PDB entry 1N5Y | X-ray diffraction, 3.10 A resolution | chains B and H of the 6 polymer chains in the assembly

Chain B:
Molecule: Reverse transcriptase
Organism: Human immunodeficiency virus 1
Notes: EC 2.7.7.49
UniProtKB: P03366 (POL_HV1B1); residues 1-430 here correspond to UniProt positions 168-597 (UniProt number = residue number + 167)
Chain sequence (430 residues; row label = number of the first residue in the row):
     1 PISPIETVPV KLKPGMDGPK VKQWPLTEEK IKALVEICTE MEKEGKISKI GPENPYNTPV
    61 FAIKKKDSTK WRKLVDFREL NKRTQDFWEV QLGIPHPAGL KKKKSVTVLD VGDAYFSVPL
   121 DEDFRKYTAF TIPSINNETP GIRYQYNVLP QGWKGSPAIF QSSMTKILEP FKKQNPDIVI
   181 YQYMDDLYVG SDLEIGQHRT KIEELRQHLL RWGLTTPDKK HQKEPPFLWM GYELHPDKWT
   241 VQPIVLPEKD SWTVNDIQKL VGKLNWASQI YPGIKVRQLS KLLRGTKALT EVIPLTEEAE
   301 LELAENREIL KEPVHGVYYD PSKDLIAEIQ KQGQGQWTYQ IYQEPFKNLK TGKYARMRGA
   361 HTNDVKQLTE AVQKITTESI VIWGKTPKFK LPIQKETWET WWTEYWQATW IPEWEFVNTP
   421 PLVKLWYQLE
Unresolved in the structure: 430
Differences from the reference sequence: engineered mutation S280 (Cys447 in P03366)

Chain H:
Molecule: monoclonal antibody (heavy chain)
Organism: Mus musculus
Notes: fragment: fab 28; antibody fragment or engineered binder
Chain sequence (225 residues; row label = number of the first residue in the row):
     1 QITLKESGPG IVQPSQPFRL TCTFSGFSLS TSGIGVTWIR QPSGKGLEWL ATIWWDDDNR
    61 YNPSLKSRLT VSKDTSNNQA FLNMMTVETA DTAIYYCAQS AITSVTDSAM DHWGQGTSVT
   121 VSSAKTTPPS VYPLAPGSAA QTNSMVTLGC LVKGYFPEPV TVTWNSGSLS SGVHTFPAVL
   181 QSDLYTLSSS VTVPSSTWPS ETVTCNVAHP ASSTKVDKKI VPADC
Disulfide bonds: C22-C97, C150-C205

How chain B and chain H interact:
Contacting residue pairs (17; chain B residue first):
  R199(B) - S32(H)  hydrogen bond
  Q222(B) - R60(H)  hydrogen bond
  K223(B) - W54(H)
  K223(B) - W55(H)
  K223(B) - D56(H)  salt bridge
  K223(B) - D58(H)
  K223(B) - R60(H)
  P225(B) - V105(H)
  P226(B) - V105(H)
  F227(B) - I102(H)  hydrophobic
  F227(B) - S104(H)
  F227(B) - V105(H)  hydrogen bond (backbone-backbone)
  F227(B) - S108(H)
  W229(B) - I102(H)  hydrophobic
  M230(B) - T103(H)
  M230(B) - S104(H)
  M230(B) - V105(H)
Other interface residues (no listed pair), chain B (10 interface residues in all): H221, L228
Other interface residues (no listed pair), chain H (13 interface residues in all): T106, D107

Summary:
10 residues of chain B face 13 of chain H across their interface; the contacts include 3 hydrogen bonds and 1
salt bridge. Polar contacts include K223(B)-D56(H), R199(B)-S32(H) and Q222(B)-R60(H).
Chain B is Reverse transcriptase (Human immunodeficiency virus 1) and chain H is monoclonal antibody (heavy
chain) (Mus musculus); the structure, HIV-1 Reverse Transcriptase Crosslinked to Post-Translocation
AZTMP-Terminated DNA (Complex P), was determined by X-ray diffraction (same publication as 1N6Q).
